7PXA - chains I and T of the 35 polymer chains in the assembly; structure by electron microscopy, 2.80 A resolution.

== Chain I (and T) ==
Protein: Proteasome subunit alpha
From: Mycobacterium tuberculosis
Notes: chain T of this document is another copy of the same molecule, construct and numbering; everything in this record applies to it too
UniProtKB: A0A655IUE1 (A0A655IUE1_MYCTX); residue numbers follow UniProt; this construct covers 1-248
Sequence (248 residues; numbered 1 to 248; the number before each row is that of its first residue):
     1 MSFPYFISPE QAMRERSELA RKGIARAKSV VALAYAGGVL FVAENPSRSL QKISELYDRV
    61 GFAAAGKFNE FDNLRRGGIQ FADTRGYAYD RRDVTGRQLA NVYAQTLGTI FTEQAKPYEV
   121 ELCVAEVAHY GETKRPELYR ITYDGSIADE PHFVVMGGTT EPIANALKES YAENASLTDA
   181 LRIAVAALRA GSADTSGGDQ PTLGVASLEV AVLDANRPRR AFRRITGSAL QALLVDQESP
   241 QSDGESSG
Disordered / not traced: 1-7, 191-203, 235-248

== Chain I / chain T interface ==
Contacting residue pairs - 11 pairs, chain I then chain T:
  Pro9(I) - Leu19(T)  hydrophobic
  Glu10(I) - Lys22(T)
  Arg97(I) - Ser49(T)
  Asn101(I) - Phe68(T)
  Gln105(I) - Asn73(T)
  Glu113(I) - Gln114(T)
  Glu137(I) - Arg48(T)
  Tyr139(I) - Ser49(T)  hydrogen bond
  Ile147(I) - Leu50(T)  hydrophobic
  Asp149(I) - Arg48(T)  salt bridge
  Asp149(I) - Ser49(T)
Interface residues without a listed pair, chain I (14 interface residues in all): Ser8, Met13, Thr112, Asp144
Interface residues without a listed pair, chain T (13 interface residues in all): Glu15, Lys67, Asp72, Arg76, Lys116

== Overview ==
Chain I and chain T form an interface of 14 and 13 residues respectively, with 1 hydrogen bond and 1 salt
bridge. Among the polar pairs are Asp149(I)-Arg48(T) and Tyr139(I)-Ser49(T).
Both chains are Proteasome subunit alpha (Mycobacterium tuberculosis). Entry 7PXA (Open-gate mycobacterium 20S
CP proteasome in complex MPA - global 3D refinement) was determined by electron microscopy (same publication
as 7PX9, 7PXB, 7PXC and 7PXD).
